Entry 5XQ2 (X-ray diffraction, 3.33 A resolution); this record covers chains A and X of the 8 polymer chains in the assembly.

[Chain A]
Name: TtAgo (D546N)
Organism: Thermus thermophilus (strain HB27 / ATCC BAA-163 / DSM 7039)
UniProtKB: Q746M7 (Q746M7_THET2); residue numbers follow UniProt; this construct covers 1-685
Amino-acid sequence (685 residues; each row starts with the number of its first residue):
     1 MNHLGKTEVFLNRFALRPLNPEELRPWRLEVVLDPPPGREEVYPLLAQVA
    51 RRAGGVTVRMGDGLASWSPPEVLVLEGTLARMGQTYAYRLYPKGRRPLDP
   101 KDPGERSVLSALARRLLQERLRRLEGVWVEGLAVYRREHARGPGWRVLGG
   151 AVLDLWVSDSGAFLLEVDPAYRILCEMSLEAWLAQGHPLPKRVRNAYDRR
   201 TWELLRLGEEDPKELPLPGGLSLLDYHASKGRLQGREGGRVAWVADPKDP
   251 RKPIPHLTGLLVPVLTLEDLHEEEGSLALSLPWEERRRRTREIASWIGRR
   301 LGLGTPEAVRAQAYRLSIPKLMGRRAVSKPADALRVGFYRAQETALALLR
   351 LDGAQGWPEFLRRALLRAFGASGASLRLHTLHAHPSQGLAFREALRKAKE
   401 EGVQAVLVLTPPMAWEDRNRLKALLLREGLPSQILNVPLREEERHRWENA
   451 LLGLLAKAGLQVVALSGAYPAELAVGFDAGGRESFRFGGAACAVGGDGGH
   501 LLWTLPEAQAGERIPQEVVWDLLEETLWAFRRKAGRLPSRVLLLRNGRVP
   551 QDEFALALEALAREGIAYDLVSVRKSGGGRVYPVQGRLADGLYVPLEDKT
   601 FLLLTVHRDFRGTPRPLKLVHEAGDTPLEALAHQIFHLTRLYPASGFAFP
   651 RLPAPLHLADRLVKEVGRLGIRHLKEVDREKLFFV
Not modelled in the structure: 1-3, 324-326
Construct notes: engineered mutation Asn546 (Asp in Q746M7)
Swiss-Prot annotation at these positions:
  - active site: Asp478, Glu512, Asp660
  - binding site (Mn(2+)): Asp478, Asp660, Val685
  - mutagenesis: Arg172 (R172A: Reduced cleavage of target RNA; further decreased when associated with A-548), Tyr197 (Y197A: No change in cleavage of target RNA; when associated with 226-AHASKGA-232), Tyr226 to Arg232 (No change in cleavage of target RNA), Arg232 (R232A: No change in cleavage of target RNA), Arg418 to Lys422 (No cleavage of target RNA), Lys422 (K422A: No cleavage of target RNA), Lys457 (K457A: No cleavage of target RNA; when associated with 418-ANRLA-422), Asp478 (D478A: No cleavage of target RNA. No cleavage of tDNA, no DNA associates with TtAgo in E.coli; when associated with A-546 ...), Glu512 (E512A: No cleavage of tDNA), Arg548 (R548A: Poor cleavage of target RNA), Asp660 (D660A: Poor cleavage of target RNA. No cleavage of tDNA)
Reported in the primary citation:
  - mutagenesis - D546N: abolished catalytic activity (citing earlier work)

[Chain X]
Molecule: 22-nt DNA strand
Sequence (22 nucleotides; row label = number of the first residue in the row):
     1 TGAGGATAGTAGGTTGTATAGT
Not modelled in the structure: 18-22

[Chain A / chain X interface]
Residue-residue contacts - 62 pairs, chain A then chain X:
  Arg59(A) with DT17(X), base contact
  Ala170(A) with DA8(X), phosphate contact
  Tyr171(A) with DA8(X), hydrogen bond to the phosphate
  Arg172(A) with DG9(X), salt bridge to the phosphate
  Ile173(A) with DA8(X), phosphate contact; DG9(X), hydrogen bond to the phosphate
  Arg192(A) with DT10(X), hydrogen bond to the phosphate; DA11(X), salt bridge to the phosphate
  Leu267(A) with DA8(X), sugar contact
  Leu279(A) with DT7(X), phosphate contact
  Ser280(A) with DT7(X), phosphate contact
  Leu281(A) with DT7(X), phosphate contact
  Arg286(A) with DT7(X), salt bridge to the phosphate
  Pro412(A) with DT1(X), base contact
  Met413(A) with DT1(X), hydrogen bond to the base
  Trp415(A) with DT1(X), base contact
  Ser432(A) with DT1(X), phosphate contact
  Gln433(A) with DT1(X), hydrogen bond to the phosphate
  Ile434(A) with DT1(X), phosphate contact; DG2(X), sugar contact
  Leu435(A) with DT1(X), phosphate contact; DG2(X), phosphate contact
  Asn436(A) with DT1(X), hydrogen bond to the base; DG2(X), hydrogen bond to the phosphate
  Glu443(A) with DG2(X), base contact
  His445(A) with DG2(X), base contact
  Arg446(A) with DG2(X), phosphate contact
  Asn449(A) with DG2(X), base contact; DA3(X), sugar contact
  Lys457(A) with DT1(X), salt bridge to the phosphate
  Arg486(A) with DG13(X), base contact
  Ala510(A) with DT14(X), phosphate contact
  Gly511(A) with DT15(X), phosphate contact
  Glu512(A) with DT14(X), phosphate contact; DT15(X), hydrogen bond to the phosphate
  Arg513(A) with DT15(X), phosphate contact; DG16(X), salt bridge to the phosphate
  Pro550(A) with DG16(X), phosphate contact
  Gln551(A) with DG16(X), hydrogen bond to the phosphate
  Arg580(A) with DT7(X), salt bridge to the phosphate
  Arg611(A) with DG5(X), hydrogen bond to the phosphate; DA6(X), sugar contact
  Gly612(A) with DT7(X), phosphate contact
  Thr613(A) with DA6(X), sugar contact; DT7(X), hydrogen bond to the phosphate
  Pro614(A) with DA6(X), phosphate contact
  Arg615(A) with DA6(X), salt bridge to the phosphate; DT7(X), base contact
  Tyr642(A) with DG4(X), phosphate contact
  Ala644(A) with DA3(X), sugar contact
  Ser645(A) with DA3(X), phosphate contact; DG4(X), sugar contact
  Ala648(A) with DG4(X), sugar contact
  Pro650(A) with DG4(X), phosphate contact; DG5(X), phosphate contact
  Arg651(A) with DG5(X), hydrogen bond to the phosphate; DA6(X), salt bridge to the phosphate
  His657(A) with DG4(X), salt bridge to the phosphate
  Arg661(A) with DA3(X), sugar contact; DG4(X), salt bridge to the phosphate
  Val685(A) with DT1(X), phosphate contact; DA3(X), phosphate contact
Interface residues without a listed pair, chain A (57 interface residues in all): Tyr43, Pro169, Thr201, Pro247, Ala414, Arg418, Ala450, Glu483, Phe647, Phe649, Leu652
Interface residues without a listed pair, chain X (17 interface residues in all): DG12

[Summary]
Chain A and chain X form an interface of 57 and 17 residues respectively, with 12 hydrogen bonds and 10 salt
bridges. Polar pairs include Met413(A)-DT1(X), Asn436(A)-DT1(X) and Tyr171(A)-DA8(X). UniProt lists 3
active-site residues, 3 Mn2+-binding residues and 19 mutagenesis sites on chain A. The paper reports that
D546N of chain A abolishes catalytic activity.
Chain A is TtAgo (D546N) (Thermus thermophilus (strain HB27 / ATCC BAA-163 / DSM 7039)) and chain X is a 22-nt
DNA strand; the structure, Crystal structure of T. thermophilus Argonaute protein complexed with a bulge 5A6
on the guide strand, was determined by X-ray diffraction, deposited together with 5XP8, 5XPA, 5XPG, 5XOU and
5XOW.
